6KJZ - chain A; structure by X-ray diffraction, 2.20 A resolution.

== Chain A ==
Name: cAMP-specific 3', 5'-cyclic phosphodiesterase 4D
Organism: Homo sapiens
Notes: EC 3.1.4.53
UniProtKB: Q08499 (PDE4D_HUMAN); residues 85-412 here correspond to UniProt positions 387-714 (UniProt number = residue number + 302)
Amino-acid sequence (328 residues; row label = number of the first residue in the row):
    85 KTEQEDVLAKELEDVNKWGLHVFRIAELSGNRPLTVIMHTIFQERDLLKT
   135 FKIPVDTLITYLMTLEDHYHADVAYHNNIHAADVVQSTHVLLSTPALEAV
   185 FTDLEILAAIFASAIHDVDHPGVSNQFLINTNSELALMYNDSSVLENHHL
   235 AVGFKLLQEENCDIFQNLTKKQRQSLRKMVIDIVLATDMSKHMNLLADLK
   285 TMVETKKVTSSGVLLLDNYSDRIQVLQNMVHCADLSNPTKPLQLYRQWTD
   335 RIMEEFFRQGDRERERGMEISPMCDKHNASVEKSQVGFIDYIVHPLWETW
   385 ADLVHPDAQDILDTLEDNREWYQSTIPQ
Unresolved in the structure: 412
Ion coordination: Zn2+: His164, His200, Asp201, Asp318; Mg2+ near Asp201 (its only coordinating residue here)
Small-molecule neighbours: A1L61 (8-methoxy-2,2-dimethyl-7-(3-methylbut-2-enyl)-5,9-bis(oxidanyl)pyrano[3,2-b]xanthen-6-one): Tyr159, Met273, Asn321, Pro322, Tyr329, Trp332, Thr333, Ile336, Phe340, Pro356, Met357, Ser368, Gln369, Phe372
UniProt features mapped onto this chain:
  - active site: His160 (Proton donor)
  - binding site (3',5'-cyclic AMP): His160, Gln369, Phe372
  - binding site (AMP): His160, Asp201, Asp318, Asn321, Gln369, Phe372
  - binding site (Zn(2+)): His164, His200, Asp201, Asp318
  - binding site (Mg(2+)): Asp201
  - binding site (Mn(2+)): Asp201
  - cross-link: Lys85 (Glycyl lysine isopeptide (Lys-Gly) (interchain with G-Cter in SUMO))

== Summary ==
Bound to chain A: compound A1L61. His164, His200, Asp201 and Asp318 coordinate Zn2+. Curated annotation
(UniProt) lists active-site residue His160, 3 residues binding 3',5'-cyclic AMP, 6 AMP-binding residues and 4
Zn2+-binding residues.
Chain A is cAMP-specific 3', 5'-cyclic phosphodiesterase 4D (Homo sapiens); the structure, Crystal structure
of PDE4D catalytic domain complexed with compound 1, was determined by X-ray diffraction together with 6KK0
from the same study.
